PDB entry 6XYA | X-ray diffraction, 1.35 A resolution | chain B

# Chain B
Name: RNA-dependent RNA polymerase
From: SFTS virus AH12
UniProtKB: F1BV96 (F1BV96_9VIRU); numbering as in UniProt (aligned over 1695-1810)
Amino-acid sequence (118 residues; numbered 1693 to 1810; the number before each row is that of its first residue):
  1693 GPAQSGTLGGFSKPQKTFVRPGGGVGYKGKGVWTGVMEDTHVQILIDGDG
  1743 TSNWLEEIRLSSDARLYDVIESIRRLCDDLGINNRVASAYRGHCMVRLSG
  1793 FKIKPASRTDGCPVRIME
Disordered / not traced: 1693-1697, 1810
Sequence notes: expression tag (1693-1694)
Ion coordination: Na+: Asp1741, Thr1743, Ser1744
Small-molecule neighbours: 7-methyl-guanosine-5'-triphosphate (MGP): Phe1703, Pro1706, Gln1707, Tyr1719, Asn1745, Asp1771, Leu1772, Ile1774
From the paper describing this entry:
  - binding site for 7-methyl-guanosine-5'-triphosphate: Phe1703, Gln1707, Tyr1719, Asp1771, Leu1772
  - mutagenesis - F1703A, Q1707A, Y1719A: decreased binding to 7-methyl-guanosine-5'-triphosphate
  - mutagenesis - F1703A (3-4 degC), Q1707A (3-4 degC), Y1719A (3-4 degC): decreased stability

# Overview
Bound to chain B: 7-methyl-guanosine-5'-triphosphate. The Na+ site is built by Asp1741, Thr1743 and Ser1744.
From the paper: a binding site for 7-methyl-guanosine-5'-triphosphate at Phe1703, Gln1707 and Tyr1719 among
others; F1703A, Q1707A and Y1719A reduce binding to 7-methyl-guanosine-5'-triphosphate.
Chain B is RNA-dependent RNA polymerase (SFTS virus AH12); the structure, Cap-binding domain of SFTSV L
protein, was determined by X-ray diffraction (same publication as 6Y6K).
